PDB entry 7IAI | X-ray diffraction, 1.88 A resolution | chains A and B

[Chain A]
Protein: Serine protease subunit NS2B
Source organism: Zika virus
Reference sequence: Q32ZE1 (POLG_ZIKV); residues 46-89 here correspond to UniProt positions 1414-1457 (UniProt number = residue number + 1368)
Amino-acid sequence (46 residues; numbered 44 to 89; the number before each row is that of its first residue):
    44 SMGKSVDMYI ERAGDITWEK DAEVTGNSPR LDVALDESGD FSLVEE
Unresolved in the structure: 44-49, 89
Sequence notes: expression tag (44-45)
Residues lining bound ligands: A1B83 (N-(2,3-dihydro-1H-isoindol-5-yl)thieno[3,2-b]pyridine-2-carboxamide): Ser81, Gly82, Asp83

[Chain B]
Protein: Serine protease NS3
Source organism: Zika virus
Notes: EC 3.4.21.91, 3.6.1.15, 3.6.4.13
Reference sequence: Q32ZE1 (POLG_ZIKV); residues 11-177 here correspond to UniProt positions 1509-1675 (UniProt number = residue number + 1498)
Amino-acid sequence (168 residues; row label = number of the first residue in the row):
    10 MKEVKKGETT DGVYRVMTRR LLGSTQVGVG VMQEGVFHTM WHVTKGAALR SGEGRLDPYW
    70 GDVKQDLVSY CGPWKLDAAW DGLSEVQLLA VPPGERAKNI QTLPGIFKTK DGDIGAVALD
   130 YPAGTSGSPI LDKCGRVIGL YGNGVVIKNG SYVSAITQGK REEETPVE
Unresolved in the structure: 10-15, 172-177
Sequence notes: initiating methionine (10); conflict Lys107 (Arg1605 in Q32ZE1)
Residues lining bound ligands: A1B83 (N-(2,3-dihydro-1H-isoindol-5-yl)thieno[3,2-b]pyridine-2-carboxamide): His51, Asp75, Asp129, Tyr130, Pro131, Ala132, Ser135, Tyr150, Gly151, Asn152, Tyr161

[How chain A and chain B interact]
Pairs across the interface (96):
  Asp50(A) with Thr27(B); Arg28(B); Arg59(B), salt bridge
  Met51(A) with Met26(B); Val36(B), hydrophobic; Val52(B); Thr53(B); Leu58(B); Arg59(B), hydrogen bond (backbone-backbone)
  Tyr52(A) with Arg24(B); Val25(B); Met26(B), hydrogen bond (backbone-backbone); Arg28(B), hydrogen bond; Ser33(B), hydrogen bond; Arg59(B)
  Ile53(A) with Tyr23(B), hydrophobic; Arg24(B); Met41(B), hydrophobic; Phe46(B), hydrophobic; Arg59(B), hydrogen bond (backbone-backbone); Ser60(B); Leu65(B), hydrophobic
  Glu54(A) with Tyr23(B); Arg24(B), hydrogen bond (backbone-backbone)
  Arg55(A) with Glu17(B); Asp20(B), hydrogen bond (side chain-backbone); Gly21(B); Val22(B); Tyr23(B)
  Ala56(A) with Val22(B), hydrogen bond (backbone-backbone); Arg24(B); Val100(B), hydrophobic; Ala106(B)
  Gly57(A) with Gly21(B); Val22(B), hydrogen bond (backbone-backbone)
  Asp58(A) with Leu98(B)
  Ile59(A) with Gly21(B); Val22(B); Val40(B), hydrophobic; Leu98(B), hydrophobic; Leu140(B), hydrophobic; Gly144(B); Val146(B), hydrophobic
  Thr60(A) with Asn108(B), hydrogen bond (backbone-side chain); Leu140(B)
  Trp61(A) with Glu94(B); Val95(B); Gln96(B); Gln110(B); Leu140(B); Asp141(B); Lys142(B)
  Glu62(A) with Gln96(B), hydrogen bond (backbone-side chain); Asn108(B)
  Ala65(A) with Gln96(B); Asn108(B)
  Glu66(A) with Ile109(B); Gln110(B), hydrogen bond (backbone-backbone)
  Val67(A) with Glu94(B); Gln110(B)
  Thr68(A) with Ile109(B); Gln110(B), hydrogen bond (backbone-backbone); Thr111(B), hydrogen bond (backbone-side chain); Leu128(B)
  Gly69(A) with Thr111(B); Ala127(B)
  Asn70(A) with Leu112(B); Ala127(B)
  Ser71(A) with Leu112(B), hydrogen bond (side chain-backbone); Pro113(B); Gly114(B)
  Pro72(A) with Gly114(B); Ile115(B), hydrogen bond (backbone-backbone); Ala127(B)
  Arg73(A) with Ile115(B)
  Leu74(A) with Ile115(B), hydrogen bond (backbone-backbone); Phe116(B); Lys117(B), hydrogen bond (backbone-backbone)
  Asp75(A) with Lys117(B)
  Val76(A) with Phe116(B), hydrophobic; Lys117(B), hydrogen bond (backbone-backbone); Thr118(B)
  Leu78(A) with Lys73(B)
  Asp79(A) with Lys73(B)
  Glu80(A) with Lys73(B)
  Ser81(A) with Val72(B)
  Gly82(A) with Val72(B); Lys73(B); Asn152(B), hydrogen bond (backbone-side chain)
  Phe84(A) with Asn152(B); Gly153(B); Val154(B); Ala164(B), hydrophobic
  Ser85(A) with Val154(B)
  Leu86(A) with Val154(B); Val155(B)
Interface residues without a listed pair, chain B (59 interface residues in all): Thr19, Arg29, Ala57, Ile123, Pro138, Ile156, Val162

[Overview]
33 residues of chain A face 59 of chain B across their interface, with 20 hydrogen bonds and 1 salt bridge.
Among the polar pairs are Asp50(A)-Arg59(B), Tyr52(A)-Arg28(B) and Tyr52(A)-Ser33(B). Compound A1B83 is bound
between chain A and chain B.
Chain A is Serine protease subunit NS2B and chain B is Serine protease NS3, both from Zika virus; the
structure, Group deposition of ZIKV NS2B-NS3 protease in complex with inhibitors from ASAP Discovery
Consortium -- Crystal ..., was determined by X-ray diffraction.
